Entry 3PZ0 (X-ray diffraction, 2.40 A resolution); this record covers chain A.

== Chain A ==
Name: Leucyl-tRNA synthetase subunit alpha
From: Aquifex aeolicus
Notes: EC 6.1.1.4
UniProtKB: O66680 (SYLA_AQUAE); residues 228-439 here = UniProt positions 228-439
Amino-acid sequence (221 residues; each row starts with the number of its first residue):
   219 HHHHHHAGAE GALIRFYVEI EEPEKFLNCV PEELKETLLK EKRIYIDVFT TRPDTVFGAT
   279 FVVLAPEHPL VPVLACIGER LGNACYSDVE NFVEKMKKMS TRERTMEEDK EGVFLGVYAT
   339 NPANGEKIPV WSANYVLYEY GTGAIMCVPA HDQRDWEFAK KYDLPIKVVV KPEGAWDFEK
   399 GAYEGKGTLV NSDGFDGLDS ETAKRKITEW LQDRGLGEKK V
Disordered / not traced: 219-227, 439
Cystine bridges: C247-C294
Sequence notes: expression tag (219-227)

== In short ==
Chain A is Leucyl-tRNA synthetase subunit alpha (Aquifex aeolicus); the structure, The crystal structure of
AaLeuRS-CP1, was determined by X-ray diffraction together with 3PZ5 and 3PZ6 from the same study.
